Entry 3OUN (X-ray diffraction, 2.71 A resolution); this record covers chains A and B.

== Chain A ==
Protein: Putative uncharacterized protein TB39.8
From: Mycobacterium tuberculosis
UniProt: P71590 (P71590_MYCTU); residues -26 to 109 here correspond to UniProt positions 390-525 (UniProt number = residue number + 416)
Sequence (157 residues; numbered -47 to 109; the number before each row is that of its first residue; numbers below 1 keep their minus sign (Met-47 is residue -47)):
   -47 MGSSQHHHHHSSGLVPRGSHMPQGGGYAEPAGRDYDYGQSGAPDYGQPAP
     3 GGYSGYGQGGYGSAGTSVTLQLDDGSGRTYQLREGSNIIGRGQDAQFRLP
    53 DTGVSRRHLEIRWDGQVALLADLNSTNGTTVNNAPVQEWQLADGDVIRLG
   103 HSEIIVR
Disordered / not traced: -47 to 18
Sequence notes: expression tag (-47 to -27)
What the authors report for this chain:
  - mutagenesis - Q45A: unchanged binding to Probable conserved transmembrane protein (chain B)

== Chain B ==
Protein: Probable conserved transmembrane protein
From: Mycobacterium tuberculosis
UniProt: O05435 (O05435_MYCTU); residues -5 to 282 here correspond to UniProt positions 676-963 (UniProt number = residue number + 681)
Sequence (288 residues; row label = number of the first residue in the row; numbers below 1 keep their minus sign (Gly-5 is residue -5)):
    -5 GPIAFDALREPDRESSAPPDDVQLVPGARIANGRYRLLIFHGGVPPLQFW
    45 QALDTALDRQVALTFVDPQGVLPDDVLQETLSRTLRLSRIDKPGVARVLD
    95 VVHTRAGGLVVAEWIRGGSLQEVADTSPSPVGAIRAMQSLAAAADAAHRA
   145 GVALSIDHPSRVRVSIDGDVVLAYPATMPDANPQDDIRGIGASLYALLVN
   195 RWPLPEAGVRSGLAPAERDTAGQPIEPADIDRDIPFQISAVAARSVQGDG
   245 GIRSASTLLNLMQQATAVADRTEVLGPIDEAPVSAAPR
Disordered / not traced: -5 to 16, 274-282
Modified residues: Thr266 (phosphothreonine; TPO)
Metal / ion sites: Mn2+ near Thr49 (its only coordinating residue here)
What the authors report for this chain:
  - post-translational modification sites: Thr266
  - mutagenesis - T266A: decreased binding to Putative uncharacterized protein TB39.8 (chain A)
  - contacts within the chain: Arg129-Asp264 (salt bridge)
  - mutagenesis - R28A, D94A: decreased expression

== How chain A and chain B interact ==
Contacting residue pairs (30; chain A residue first):
  Arg43(A) - Ala261(B)  hydrogen bond (side chain-backbone)
  Arg43(A) - Val262(B)
  Arg43(A) - Asp264(B)  hydrogen bond (side chain-backbone)
  Arg43(A) - Arg265(B)
  Arg43(A) - Thr266(B)
  Gly44(A) - Val262(B)
  Gln45(A) - Pro229(B)
  Gln45(A) - Phe230(B)
  Gln45(A) - Gln231(B)
  Gln45(A) - Val262(B)
  Arg50(A) - Val262(B)
  Thr54(A) - Thr266(B)
  Thr54(A) - Glu267(B)  hydrogen bond (backbone-backbone)
  Gly55(A) - Thr266(B)
  Gly55(A) - Glu267(B)
  Val56(A) - Thr266(B)
  Ser57(A) - Thr266(B)
  Arg58(A) - Val262(B)
  Arg58(A) - Ala263(B)
  Arg58(A) - Asp264(B)  hydrogen bond (side chain-backbone)
  Arg58(A) - Arg265(B)
  Arg58(A) - Thr266(B)
  Thr78(A) - Thr266(B)
  Thr78(A) - Val268(B)
  Asn79(A) - Thr266(B)
  Asn79(A) - Glu267(B)  hydrogen bond (side chain-backbone)
  Asn79(A) - Val268(B)
  Asn79(A) - Leu269(B)  hydrogen bond (side chain-backbone)
  Gly102(A) - Leu269(B)
  His103(A) - Leu269(B)
From the paper, about this interface:
  - residue pairs: Arg43(A)-Ala263(B), Gln45(A)-Phe230(B), Ser57(A)-Thr266(B), Arg58(A)-Thr266(B), Pro229(B)-Gln45(A), Gln231(B)-Gln45(A)
  - hot spots on chain A (mutagenesis) - R43A (170-fold): decreased binding to Probable conserved transmembrane protein (chain B)
  - interface residues, chain B: Leu269(B)

== Overview ==
Chain A and chain B form an interface of 13 and 12 residues respectively; the contacts include 6 hydrogen
bonds. Among the polar pairs are Arg43(A)-Ala261(B), Arg43(A)-Asp264(B) and Arg58(A)-Asp264(B). The authors
report contacts between Arg43(A) and Ala263(B), Gln45(A) and Phe230(B) and Ser57(A) and Thr266(B) among
others. From the paper: R28A and D94A of chain B reduce expression; the interface residue Leu269(B); 5
substitutions were tested in all.
Here chain A is Putative uncharacterized protein TB39.8 and chain B is Probable conserved transmembrane
protein, both from Mycobacterium tuberculosis. Entry 3OUN (Crystal structure of the FhaA FHA domain complexed
with the intracellular domain of Rv3910) was determined by X-ray diffraction together with 3OTV, 3OUK and 3UQC
from the same study.
